PDB entry 6FP0 | X-ray diffraction, 2.03 A resolution | chain A

== Chain A ==
Name: Kynurenine 3-monooxygenase
Organism: Pseudomonas fluorescens
Notes: EC 1.14.13.9
Reference sequence: Q84HF5 (KMO_PSEFL); residues 1-459 here correspond to UniProt positions 2-460 (UniProt number = residue number + 1)
Amino-acid sequence (460 residues; row label = number of the first residue in the row):
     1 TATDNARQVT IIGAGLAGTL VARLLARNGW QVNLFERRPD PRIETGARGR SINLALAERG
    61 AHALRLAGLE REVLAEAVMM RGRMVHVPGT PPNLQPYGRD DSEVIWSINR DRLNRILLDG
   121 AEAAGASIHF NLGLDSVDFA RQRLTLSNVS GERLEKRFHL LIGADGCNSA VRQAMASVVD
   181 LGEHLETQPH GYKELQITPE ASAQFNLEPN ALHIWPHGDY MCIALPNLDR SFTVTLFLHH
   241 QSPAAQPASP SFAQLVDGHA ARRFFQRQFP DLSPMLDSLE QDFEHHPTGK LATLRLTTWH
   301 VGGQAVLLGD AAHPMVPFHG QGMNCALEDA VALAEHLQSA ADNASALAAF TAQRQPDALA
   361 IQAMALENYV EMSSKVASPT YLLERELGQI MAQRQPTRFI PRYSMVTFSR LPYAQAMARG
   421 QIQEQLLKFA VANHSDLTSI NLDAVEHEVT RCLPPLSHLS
Unresolved in the structure: 1-6, 457-460
Sequence notes: engineered mutation Ser251 (Cys252 in Q84HF5); expression tag (460)
Small-molecule neighbours: FAD (flavin-adenine dinucleotide): Ile12, Gly13, Ala14, Gly15, Leu16, Ala17, Gly18, Phe35, Glu36, Arg37, Arg38, Ile52, Leu54, Ala55, Arg110, Leu132, Gly133, Leu134, Ala164, Asp165, Gly166, Ala170, Tyr192, Glu194, Leu225, Thr235, Leu308, Gly309, Asp310, Pro317, Gly320, Gln321, Gly322, Met323, Asn324, Ala326
UniProt features mapped onto this chain:
  - binding site (FAD): Leu16, Ala17, Glu36 to Arg38, Ala55, Arg110, Leu134, Asp310, Met323, Asn324
  - binding site (L-kynurenine): Arg83, Tyr97, Asn368, Tyr403
Reported in the primary citation:
  - binding site for the ligand E0N: Arg83, Tyr97, Asn368

== Summary ==
Chain A binds flavin-adenine dinucleotide. UniProt lists 11 FAD-binding residues and 4 L-kynurenine-binding
residues. From the paper: a binding site for the ligand E0N at Arg83, Tyr97 and Asn368.
Chain A is Kynurenine 3-monooxygenase (Pseudomonas fluorescens); the structure, The crystal structure of
P.fluorescens Kynurenine 3-monooxygenase (KMO) in complex with competitive inhibitor No. 4, was determined by
X-ray diffraction (same publication as 6FOX, 6FOY, 6FOZ, 6FP1 and 6FPH).
